7NND - chains A and P; structure by X-ray diffraction, 1.40 A resolution.

== Chain A ==
Molecule: 14-3-3 protein sigma
From: Homo sapiens
Reference sequence: P31947 (1433S_HUMAN); residues 1-248 here = UniProt positions 1-248
Amino-acid sequence (253 residues; each row starts with the number of its first residue; numbers below 1 keep their minus sign (Gly-4 is residue -4)):
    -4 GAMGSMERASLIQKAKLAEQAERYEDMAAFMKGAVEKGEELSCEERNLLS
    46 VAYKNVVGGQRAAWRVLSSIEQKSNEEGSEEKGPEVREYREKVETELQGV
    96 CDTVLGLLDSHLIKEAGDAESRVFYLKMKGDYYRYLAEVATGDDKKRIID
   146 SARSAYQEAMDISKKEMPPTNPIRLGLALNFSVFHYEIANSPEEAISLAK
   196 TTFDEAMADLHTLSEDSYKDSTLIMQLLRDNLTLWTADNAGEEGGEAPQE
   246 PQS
Not modelled in the structure: 72-73, 77, 137-138, 232-248
Modified positions: Cys38 (S-hydroxycysteine; CSO)
Sequence notes: expression tag (-4 to 0)
Bound ions: Mg2+ near Glu2 (its only coordinating residue here)
Ligand contacts: K7N (5-[1-(2-azanylethyl)imidazol-4-yl]-4-phenyl-thiophene-2-carboximidamide): Glu14, Cys38, Glu39, Asn42, Leu43, Val46, Pro167
Curated features (UniProtKB/Swiss-Prot):
  - site (Interaction with phosphoserine on interacting protein): Arg56, Arg129
  - modified residue (Phosphoserine): Ser5, Ser74, Ser248
From the paper describing this entry:
  - binding site for K7N: Glu14

== Chain P ==
Molecule: Amot-p130 phosphopeptide (pS175)
Reference sequence: Q4VCS5 (AMOT_HUMAN); residues 169-181 here = UniProt positions 169-181
Amino-acid sequence (13 residues; numbered 169 to 181; the number before each row is that of its first residue):
   169 GHVRSLSERLMQM
Not modelled in the structure: 169-171, 181
Modified positions: Ser175 (phosphoserine; SEP)
From the paper describing this entry:
  - conformationally variable residues (order/disorder transition): Met179
  - binding site for K7N: Met179

== How chain A and chain P interact ==
Pairs across the interface (25; chain A residue first):
  Val46(A) - Leu178(P)  hydrophobic
  Lys49(A) - Ser175(P)
  Asn50(A) - Leu178(P)
  Arg56(A) - Ser175(P)
  Arg60(A) - Arg172(P)
  Lys122(A) - Glu176(P)  salt bridge
  Arg129(A) - Ser175(P)
  Tyr130(A) - Ser175(P)
  Gly171(A) - Glu176(P)
  Leu174(A) - Leu174(P)
  Leu174(A) - Ser175(P)
  Leu174(A) - Glu176(P)
  Asn175(A) - Ser175(P)
  Asn175(A) - Glu176(P)  hydrogen bond (side chain-backbone)
  Val178(A) - Ser173(P)
  Val178(A) - Leu174(P)
  Tyr181(A) - Ser173(P)
  Glu182(A) - Ser173(P)  hydrogen bond
  Asp215(A) - Met179(P)
  Leu222(A) - Ser175(P)
  Leu222(A) - Arg177(P)
  Asp225(A) - Leu174(P)
  Asn226(A) - Ser173(P)
  Asn226(A) - Leu174(P)  hydrogen bond (side chain-backbone)
  Trp230(A) - Ser173(P)  hydrogen bond
Interface residues without a listed pair, chain A (21 interface residues in all): Ser45, Pro167

== Overview ==
21 residues of chain A face 8 of chain P across their interface; the contacts include 4 hydrogen bonds and 1
salt bridge. Polar pairs include Lys122(A)-Glu176(P), Asn175(A)-Glu176(P) and Glu182(A)-Ser173(P). Bound to
chain A: compound K7N. The paper reports a binding site for K7N at Glu14(A) and Met179(P); conformational
variability at Met179(P).
Chain A is 14-3-3 protein sigma (Homo sapiens) and chain P is Amot-p130 phosphopeptide (pS175); the structure,
Crystal structure of 14-3-3 sigma in complex with 13mer Amot-p130 peptide and fragment 09, was determined by
X-ray diffraction together with 7NMA, 7NMW, 7NMX, 7NN2, 7NNE, 7NP2, 7NPB and 7NPG from the same study.
